Entry 7VQ0 (electron microscopy, 3.03 A resolution); this record covers chains A and B of the 6 polymer chains in the assembly.

[Chain A (and B)]
Protein: Spike glycoprotein
From: Severe acute respiratory syndrome coronavirus 2
Notes: chain B of this document is another copy of the same molecule, construct and numbering; everything in this record applies to it too
UniProt: P0DTC2 (SPIKE_SARS2); numbering as in UniProt (aligned over 1-1208)
Amino-acid sequence (1247 residues; each row starts with the number of its first residue):
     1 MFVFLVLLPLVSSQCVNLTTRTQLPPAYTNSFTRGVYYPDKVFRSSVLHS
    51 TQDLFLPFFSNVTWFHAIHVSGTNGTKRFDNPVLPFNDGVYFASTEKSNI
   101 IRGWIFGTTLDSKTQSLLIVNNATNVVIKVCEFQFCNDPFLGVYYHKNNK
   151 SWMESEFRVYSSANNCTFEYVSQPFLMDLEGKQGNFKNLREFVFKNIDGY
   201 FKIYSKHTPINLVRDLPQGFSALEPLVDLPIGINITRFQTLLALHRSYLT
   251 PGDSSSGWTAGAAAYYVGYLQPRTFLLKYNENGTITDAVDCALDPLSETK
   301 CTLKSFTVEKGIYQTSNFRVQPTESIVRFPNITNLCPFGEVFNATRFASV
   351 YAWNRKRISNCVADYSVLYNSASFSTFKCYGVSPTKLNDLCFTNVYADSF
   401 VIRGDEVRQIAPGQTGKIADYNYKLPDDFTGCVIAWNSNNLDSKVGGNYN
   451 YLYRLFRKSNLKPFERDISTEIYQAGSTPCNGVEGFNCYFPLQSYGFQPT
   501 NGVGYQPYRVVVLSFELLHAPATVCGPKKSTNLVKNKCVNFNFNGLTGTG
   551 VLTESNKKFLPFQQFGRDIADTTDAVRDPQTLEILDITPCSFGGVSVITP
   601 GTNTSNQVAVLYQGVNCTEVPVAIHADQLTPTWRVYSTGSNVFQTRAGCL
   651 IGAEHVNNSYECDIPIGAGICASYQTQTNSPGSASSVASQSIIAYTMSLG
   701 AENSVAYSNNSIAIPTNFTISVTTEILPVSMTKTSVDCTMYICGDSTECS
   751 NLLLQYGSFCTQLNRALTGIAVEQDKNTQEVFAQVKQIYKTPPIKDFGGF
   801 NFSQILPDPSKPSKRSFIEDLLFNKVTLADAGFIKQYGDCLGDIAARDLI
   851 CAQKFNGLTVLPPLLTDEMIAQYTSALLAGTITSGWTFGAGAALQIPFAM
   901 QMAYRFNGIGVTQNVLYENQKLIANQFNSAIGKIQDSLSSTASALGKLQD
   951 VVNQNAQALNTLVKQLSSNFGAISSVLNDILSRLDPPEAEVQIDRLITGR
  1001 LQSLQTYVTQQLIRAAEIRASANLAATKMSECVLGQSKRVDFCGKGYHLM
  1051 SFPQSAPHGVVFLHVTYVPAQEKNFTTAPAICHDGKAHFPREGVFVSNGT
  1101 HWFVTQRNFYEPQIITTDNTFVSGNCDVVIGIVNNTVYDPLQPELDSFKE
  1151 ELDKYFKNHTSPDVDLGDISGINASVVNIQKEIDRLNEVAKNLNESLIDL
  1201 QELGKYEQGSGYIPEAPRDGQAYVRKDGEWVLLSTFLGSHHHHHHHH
Unresolved in the structure: 1-13, 69-76, 178-184, 245-253, 625-631, 677-688, 837-849, 1163-1247 (chain B: 1-13, 70-76, 146-151, 178-184, 245-253, 624-635, 677-688, 837-841, 1163-1247)
Construct notes: engineered mutation Gly614 (Asp in P0DTC2), Gly682 (Arg in P0DTC2), Ser683 (Arg in P0DTC2), Ser685 (Arg in P0DTC2), Pro986 (Lys in P0DTC2), Pro987 (Val in P0DTC2); expression tag (1209-1247)
Cystine bridges: Cys15-Cys136, Cys131-Cys166, Cys291-Cys301, Cys336-Cys361, Cys379-Cys432, Cys391-Cys525, Cys480-Cys488, Cys538-Cys590, Cys617-Cys649, Cys662-Cys671, Cys738-Cys760, Cys743-Cys749, Cys1032-Cys1043, Cys1082-Cys1126
Glycans and other covalent adducts: N-acetylglucosamine (NAG) linked to Asn61, Asn122, Asn282, Asn331, Asn343, Asn603, Asn616, Asn657, Asn709, Asn717, Asn801, Asn1074, Asn1098, Asn1134, Asn1158
Ligand contacts: N-acetylglucosamine (NAG; 2-acetamido-2-deoxy-beta-D-glucopyranose): Tyr144, Met153, Ser155
Curated features (UniProtKB/Swiss-Prot):
  - region: Asn280 to Cys301 (Putative superantigen), Arg403 to Asp405 (Integrin-binding motif), Asn448 to Phe456 (Immunodominant HLA epitope recognized by the CD8+), Pro681, Ala684 (Putative superantigen), Ser816 to Tyr837 (Fusion peptide 1), Lys835 to Phe855 (Fusion peptide 2), Asp1163 to Glu1202 (Heptad repeat 2)
  - site: Arg815, Ser816 (Cleavage)
  - glycosylation: Asn17 (N-linked (GlcNAc...) (complex) asparagine), Asn61 (N-linked (GlcNAc...) (hybrid) asparagine), Asn74 (N-linked (GlcNAc...) (complex) asparagine), Asn122 (N-linked (GlcNAc...) (hybrid) asparagine), Asn149 (N-linked (GlcNAc...) (complex) asparagine), Asn165 (N-linked (GlcNAc...) (complex) asparagine), Asn234 (N-linked (GlcNAc...) (high mannose) asparagine), Asn282 (N-linked (GlcNAc...) (complex) asparagine), Thr323 (O-linked (GalNAc) threonine), Ser325 (O-linked (HexNAc...) serine), Asn331 (N-linked (GlcNAc...) (complex) asparagine), Asn343 (N-linked (GlcNAc...) (complex) asparagine), Asn603 (N-linked (GlcNAc...) (hybrid) asparagine), Asn616 (N-linked (GlcNAc...) (complex) asparagine), Asn657 (N-linked (GlcNAc...) (complex) asparagine), Thr676 (O-linked (GlcNAc...) threonine), Thr678 (O-linked (GlcNAc...) threonine), Asn709 (N-linked (GlcNAc...) (high mannose) asparagine), Asn717 (N-linked (GlcNAc...) (hybrid) asparagine), Asn801 (N-linked (GlcNAc...) (hybrid) asparagine) and 6 more in UniProt
  - natural variant: Leu5 (L5F: In strain: Iota/B.1.526), Ser13 (S13I: In strain: Epsilon/B.1.427/B.1.429), Leu18 (L18F: In strain: Beta/B.1.351, Gamma/P.1 and 1 more), Thr19 (T19I: In strain: Omicron/BQ.1.1, Omicron/XBB.1.5 and 1 more; T19R: In strain: Delta/B.1.617.2, Omicron/BA.2 and 4 more), Thr20 (T20N: In strain: Gamma/P.1), Leu24 to Ala27 (sequence variant, change not given here; In strain: Omicron/BA.2, Omicron/BA.2.12.1 and 6 more), Pro26 (P26S: In strain: Gamma/P.1), Gln52 (Q52H: In strain: Omicron/EG.5.1), Ala67 (A67V: In strain: Eta/B.1.525, Omicron/BA.1), His69 to Val70 (deletion: In strain: Alpha/B.1.1.7, Eta/B.1.525 and 5 more), Gly75 (G75V: In strain: Lambda/C.37), Thr76 (T76I: In strain: Lambda/C.37), 82 further natural variant entries in UniProt
  - mutagenesis: His69 to Val70 (Increased incorporation of cleaved spike into virions), Asn121 (N121Q: Partial loss of biliverdin affinity), Arg190 (R190K: Partial loss of biliverdin affinity), Asn234 (N234Q: Increased resistance to neutralizing antibodies), Asn331 (N331Q: Reduced viral infectivity), Asn343 (N343Q: Reduced viral infectivity), Leu452 (L452R: Increased resistance to neutralizing antibodies. Decreases HLA binding to NF9 epitope. Increased binding affinity to human ACE2), Tyr453 (Y453F: Decreased HLA binding to NF9 epitope. Increased binding affinity to human ACE2), Ala475 (A475V: Increased resistance to neutralizing antibodies), Val483 (V483A: Increased resistance to neutralizing antibodies), Glu484 (E484D: Increased replication in human TMEM106B overexpressing cells), Phe490 (F490L: Increased resistance to neutralizing antibodies and human covalescent sera neutralization), 11 further mutagenesis entries in UniProt
What the authors report for this chain:
  - mutagenesis - L452R (+ 1.0 kcal mol): decreased binding to Neutralizing nanobody P86 (from molecular simulation)
  - mutagenesis - Q493R, G496S, Q498R: unchanged binding to Neutralizing nanobody P86 (from molecular simulation)

[Interface between chain A and chain B]
Pairs across the interface (169):
  Gln314(A) - Thr768(B)
  Asn317(A) - Asp737(B)
  Arg357(A) - Pro230(B)  hydrogen bond (side chain-backbone)
  Gly381(A) - Arg983(B)  hydrogen bond (backbone-side chain)
  Gly381(A) - Leu984(B)
  Val382(A) - Arg983(B)
  Val382(A) - Leu984(B)
  Ser383(A) - Arg983(B)  hydrogen bond (backbone-backbone)
  Ser383(A) - Leu984(B)
  Ser383(A) - Asp985(B)
  Lys386(A) - Leu981(B)  hydrogen bond (side chain-backbone)
  Lys386(A) - Ser982(B)
  Lys386(A) - Arg983(B)
  Leu390(A) - Arg983(B)
  Asn394(A) - Tyr200(B)  hydrogen bond
  Gly476(A) - Tyr369(B)
  Phe486(A) - Ala372(B)
  Leu517(A) - Arg983(B)
  Leu518(A) - Asp979(B)
  Gly545(A) - Asp979(B)
  Thr547(A) - Ser982(B)
  Thr549(A) - Asp745(B)  hydrogen bond
  Lys557(A) - Phe43(B)
  Lys558(A) - Phe43(B)
  Phe559(A) - Phe43(B)  hydrophobic
  Leu560(A) - Pro225(B)
  Phe562(A) - Lys41(B)  hydrogen bond (backbone-side chain)
  Phe562(A) - Pro225(B)
  Gln563(A) - Lys41(B)
  Gln563(A) - Val42(B)
  Gln563(A) - Phe43(B)
  Gln564(A) - Lys41(B)
  Phe565(A) - Lys41(B)
  Phe565(A) - Val42(B)
  Phe565(A) - Phe43(B)  hydrogen bond (backbone-backbone)
  Gly566(A) - Phe43(B)
  Arg567(A) - Val42(B)
  Arg567(A) - Phe43(B)
  Asp568(A) - Ala852(B)
  Ile569(A) - Val47(B)  hydrophobic
  Ile569(A) - Lys964(B)
  Ala570(A) - Asn856(B)
  Ala570(A) - Val963(B)  hydrophobic
  Asp571(A) - Ser967(B)
  Asp571(A) - Ser975(B)  hydrogen bond
  Asp571(A) - Val976(B)
  Pro589(A) - Phe855(B)  hydrophobic
  Phe592(A) - Met740(B)  hydrophobic
  Phe592(A) - Lys854(B)
  Phe592(A) - Phe855(B)  hydrophobic
  Phe592(A) - Gly857(B)
  Gly614(A) - Ile834(B)
  Gly614(A) - Lys854(B)  hydrogen bond (backbone-side chain)
  Gln644(A) - Ile834(B)
  Thr645(A) - Ile834(B)
  Arg646(A) - Gly832(B)
  Arg646(A) - Phe833(B)
  Arg646(A) - Ile834(B)
  Arg646(A) - Pro862(B)
  Ala647(A) - Pro862(B)  hydrophobic
  Pro665(A) - Leu864(B)  hydrophobic
  Ala668(A) - Pro863(B)  hydrogen bond (backbone-backbone)
  Ala668(A) - Leu864(B)
  Ala668(A) - Thr866(B)
  Gly669(A) - Leu864(B)  hydrogen bond (backbone-backbone)
  Gly669(A) - Met869(B)
  Thr696(A) - Met869(B)
  Met697(A) - Leu865(B)  hydrophobic
  Met697(A) - Met869(B)
  Leu699(A) - Leu865(B)  hydrophobic
  Leu699(A) - Met869(B)
  Leu699(A) - Gln872(B)
  Leu699(A) - Tyr873(B)
  Gly700(A) - Ile788(B)
  Ala701(A) - Lys786(B)
  Ala701(A) - Gln787(B)
  Ala701(A) - Ile788(B)  hydrogen bond (backbone-backbone)
  Glu702(A) - Gln787(B)
  Glu702(A) - Ile788(B)
  Glu702(A) - Lys790(B)
  Asn703(A) - Gln787(B)
  Asn703(A) - Ile788(B)  hydrogen bond (backbone-backbone)
  Asn703(A) - Tyr789(B)
  Asn703(A) - Lys790(B)  hydrogen bond (backbone-backbone)
  Val705(A) - Tyr789(B)  hydrophobic
  Val705(A) - Lys790(B)
  Val705(A) - Ala893(B)  hydrophobic
  Val705(A) - Gln895(B)
  Ala706(A) - Gln895(B)  hydrogen bond (backbone-side chain)
  Tyr707(A) - Pro792(B)  hydrophobic
  Tyr707(A) - Asp796(B)  hydrogen bond (side chain-backbone)
  Tyr707(A) - Phe797(B)
  Tyr707(A) - Thr883(B)
  Tyr707(A) - Ile896(B)
  Tyr707(A) - Pro897(B)  hydrophobic
  Tyr707(A) - Phe898(B)  hydrogen bond (side chain-backbone)
  Ser708(A) - Pro897(B)
  Asn709(A) - Pro897(B)
  Asn710(A) - Pro897(B)
  Ser711(A) - Gln895(B)  hydrogen bond
  Ser711(A) - Ile896(B)
  Ser711(A) - Pro897(B)
  Ile712(A) - Gln895(B)
  Ile712(A) - Ile896(B)  hydrophobic
  Ala713(A) - Leu894(B)
  Ala713(A) - Gln895(B)  hydrogen bond (backbone-backbone)
  Pro715(A) - Leu894(B)
  Gln957(A) - Arg765(B)
  Thr961(A) - Ser758(B)
  Thr961(A) - Gln762(B)
  Gln965(A) - Tyr756(B)  hydrogen bond (side chain-backbone)
  Gln965(A) - Gly757(B)
  Gln965(A) - Ser758(B)  hydrogen bond (side chain-backbone)
  Gln965(A) - Phe759(B)
  Ser968(A) - Gln755(B)
  Ser968(A) - Gly757(B)
  Asn969(A) - Gln755(B)  hydrogen bond (backbone-backbone)
  Phe970(A) - Gln755(B)  hydrogen bond (backbone-backbone)
  Phe970(A) - Tyr756(B)
  Phe970(A) - Phe759(B)  hydrophobic
  Arg995(A) - Asp994(B)  salt bridge
  Gln1002(A) - Gln1005(B)  hydrogen bond
  Ser1003(A) - Phe759(B)
  Thr1006(A) - Gln762(B)
  Thr1009(A) - Thr1009(B)
  Gln1010(A) - Leu1012(B)
  Ile1013(A) - Leu1012(B)  hydrophobic
  Glu1017(A) - Arg1019(B)
  Arg1039(A) - Glu1031(B)  salt bridge
  Arg1039(A) - Arg1039(B)
  Val1040(A) - Ser1030(B)
  Val1040(A) - Glu1031(B)
  Val1040(A) - Gly1035(B)
  Asp1041(A) - Gly889(B)
  Asp1041(A) - Ser1030(B)
  Asp1041(A) - Leu1034(B)
  Gly1046(A) - Ala890(B)
  Tyr1047(A) - Trp886(B)
  Tyr1047(A) - Thr887(B)
  Tyr1047(A) - Ala890(B)
  Val1068(A) - Ala890(B)
  Glu1072(A) - Ala892(B)
  Glu1072(A) - Leu894(B)
  Asn1074(A) - Gln895(B)  hydrogen bond
  Thr1077(A) - Pro897(B)
  Thr1077(A) - Met900(B)
  Ala1078(A) - Met900(B)
  Pro1079(A) - Tyr917(B)  hydrophobic
  Phe1089(A) - Asn914(B)
  Phe1089(A) - Tyr917(B)  hydrophobic
  Pro1090(A) - Gln913(B)  hydrogen bond (backbone-side chain)
  Val1094(A) - Met900(B)  hydrophobic
  Val1094(A) - Tyr904(B)
  Arg1107(A) - Tyr904(B)
  Arg1107(A) - Asn907(B)
  Phe1121(A) - Thr912(B)
  Phe1121(A) - Gln913(B)
  Phe1121(A) - Asn914(B)
  Ser1123(A) - Asn914(B)  hydrogen bond
  Ser1123(A) - Glu918(B)
  Val1128(A) - Glu918(B)
  Val1129(A) - Tyr917(B)  hydrophobic
  Phe1148(A) - Phe1148(B)  hydrophobic
  Leu1152(A) - Phe1148(B)  hydrophobic
  Leu1152(A) - Leu1152(B)  hydrophobic
  Phe1156(A) - Leu1152(B)  hydrophobic
  Phe1156(A) - Phe1156(B)  hydrophobic
  His1159(A) - His1159(B)
  Thr1160(A) - His1159(B)
Also at the interface, not in a pair above, chain A (124 interface residues in all): Arg319, Tyr380, Thr393, Tyr396, Thr430, Ala475, Ser477, Asn487, Pro521, Gly548, Thr572, Thr588, Gln613, Val615, Gly648, Ile666, Gly667, Ile670, Cys671, Ser704, Gly971, Lys1045, Pro1069, Gly1093, Gly1124, Ile1130, Leu1141, Leu1145, Lys1149
Also at the interface, not in a pair above, chain B (108 interface residues in all): Asp198, Glu224, Leu226, Asn282, Asn370, Phe374, Ser375, Thr385, Ser735, Leu861, Ile882, Gly891, Gln920, Leu966, Ile973, Asn978, Ile1013, Thr1027, Leu1141

[In short]
124 residues of chain A face 108 of chain B across their interface; the contacts include 28 hydrogen bonds and
2 salt bridges. Polar contacts include Arg995(A)-Asp994(B), Arg1039(A)-Glu1031(B) and Arg357(A)-Pro230(B).
From the paper: L452R of chain A reduces binding to Neutralizing nanobody P86; Q493R, G496S and Q498R of chain
A leave binding to Neutralizing nanobody P86 unchanged.
Chain A and chain B are both Spike glycoprotein (Severe acute respiratory syndrome coronavirus 2); the
structure, Cryo-EM structure of the SARS-CoV-2 spike protein (2-up RBD) bound to neutralizing nanobodies P86,
was determined by electron microscopy together with 7VPY from the same study.
